Entry 9JSB (electron microscopy, 2.93 A resolution); this record covers chains A and B of the 6 polymer chains in the assembly.

[Chain A (and B)]
Name: Ago
Source organism: Novosphingopyxis baekryungensis DSM 16222
Notes: chain B of this document is another copy of the same molecule, construct and numbering; everything in this record applies to it too
Chain sequence (485 residues; row label = number of the first residue in the row):
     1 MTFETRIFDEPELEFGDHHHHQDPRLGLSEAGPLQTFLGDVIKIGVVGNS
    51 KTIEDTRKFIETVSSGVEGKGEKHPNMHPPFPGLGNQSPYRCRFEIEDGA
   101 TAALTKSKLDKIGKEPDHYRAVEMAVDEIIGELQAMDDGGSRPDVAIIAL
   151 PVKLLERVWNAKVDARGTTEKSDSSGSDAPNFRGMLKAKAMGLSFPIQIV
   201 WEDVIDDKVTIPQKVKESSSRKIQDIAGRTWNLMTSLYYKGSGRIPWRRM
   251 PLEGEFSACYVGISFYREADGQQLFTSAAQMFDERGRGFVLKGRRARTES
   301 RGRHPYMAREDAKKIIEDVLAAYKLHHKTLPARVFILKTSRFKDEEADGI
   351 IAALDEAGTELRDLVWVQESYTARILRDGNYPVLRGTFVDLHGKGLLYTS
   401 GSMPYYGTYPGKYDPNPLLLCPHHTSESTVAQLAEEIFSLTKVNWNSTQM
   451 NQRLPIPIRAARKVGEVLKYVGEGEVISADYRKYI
Not modelled in the structure: 1-2
Ion coordination: Mg2+: Asn446 (shared with 2 residues of chain G)
What the authors report for this chain:
  - self-association interface (contacts with another copy of this molecule); pairs are residue here / residue on that copy: Thr168-Arg301
  - binding site for the 5-nt RNA strand: Trp159, Asn181, Phe182, Arg183, Lys187, Trp201, Arg221, Gln224, Asn232, Leu233, Lys240, Ser447, Asn451, Arg459
  - specificity-determining residues: Asn181, Asn232
  - mutagenesis - E97A/G140A/R142A/R244A, Q134A/R142A/R295A/D480A, E253A/F256A/R285A/R287A/K324A/E360A: abolished catalytic activity

[How chain A and chain B interact]
Contacting residue pairs - 48 pairs, chain A then chain B:
  Thr168(A) with Arg301(B), hydrogen bond (backbone-side chain)
  Thr169(A) with Arg301(B)
  Glu170(A) with Arg301(B), salt bridge
  Asp173(A) with Arg301(B), salt bridge
  Gly176(A) with Arg301(B)
  Asp178(A) with Ser300(B); Arg301(B), salt bridge
  Arg267(A) with Arg301(B), hydrogen bond (side chain-backbone)
  Asp270(A) with Arg297(B), hydrogen bond (backbone-side chain)
  Gly271(A) with Arg297(B); Thr298(B)
  Gln272(A) with Leu274(B); Phe275(B), hydrogen bond (side chain-backbone); Arg295(B); Ala296(B), hydrogen bond (side chain-backbone); Thr298(B); Gly302(B)
  Gln273(A) with Thr298(B), hydrogen bond; Glu299(B); Ser300(B), hydrogen bond (side chain-backbone); Arg301(B), hydrogen bond (side chain-backbone); Gly302(B)
  Leu274(A) with Gln272(B); Leu274(B), hydrophobic
  Phe275(A) with Gln272(B), hydrogen bond (backbone-side chain)
  Arg295(A) with Gln272(B)
  Ala296(A) with Gln272(B), hydrogen bond (backbone-side chain)
  Arg297(A) with Asp270(B), hydrogen bond (side chain-backbone); Gly271(B)
  Thr298(A) with Gly271(B), hydrogen bond (backbone-backbone); Gln272(B), hydrogen bond (side chain-backbone); Gln273(B), hydrogen bond
  Glu299(A) with Gln273(B)
  Ser300(A) with Gln273(B)
  Arg301(A) with Thr168(B), hydrogen bond (side chain-backbone); Thr169(B); Glu170(B), salt bridge; Asp173(B), salt bridge; Ser175(B); Gly176(B); Asp178(B), salt bridge; Arg267(B), hydrogen bond (backbone-side chain); Gln273(B), hydrogen bond (backbone-side chain); Arg303(B)
  Gly302(A) with Gln272(B); Gln273(B), hydrogen bond (backbone-side chain)
  Arg303(A) with Arg301(B); Arg303(B)
Also at the interface, not in a pair above, chain A (25 interface residues in all): Ser175, Ser177, Thr276
Also at the interface, not in a pair above, chain B (25 interface residues in all): Ser177, Thr276

[In short]
Chain A and chain B each contribute 25 residues to their interface; the contacts include 18 hydrogen bonds and
6 salt bridges. Polar pairs include Glu170(A)-Arg301(B), Asp173(A)-Arg301(B) and Asp178(A)-Arg301(B). From the
paper: a binding site for the 5-nt RNA strand at Trp159(A), Asn181(A) and Phe182(A) among others;
E97A/G140A/R142A/R244A, Q134A/R142A/R295A/D480A and E253A/F256A/R285A/R287A/K324A/E360A of chain A abolish
catalytic activity.
Chain A and chain B are both Ago (Novosphingopyxis baekryungensis DSM 16222); the structure, guide-bound
NbaSPARDA complexes, was determined by electron microscopy together with 9JSP, 9JSZ and 9JT2 from the same
study.
